PDB entry 6CX7 | X-ray diffraction, 2.60 A resolution | chains C and A of the 4 polymer chains in the assembly

# Chain C
Molecule: Chimeric T cell antigen receptor alpha chain Va14, Va24, Ja18
From: Mus musculus
Amino-acid sequence (209 residues; numbered 0 to 208; the number before each row is that of its first residue; numbering starts at 0):
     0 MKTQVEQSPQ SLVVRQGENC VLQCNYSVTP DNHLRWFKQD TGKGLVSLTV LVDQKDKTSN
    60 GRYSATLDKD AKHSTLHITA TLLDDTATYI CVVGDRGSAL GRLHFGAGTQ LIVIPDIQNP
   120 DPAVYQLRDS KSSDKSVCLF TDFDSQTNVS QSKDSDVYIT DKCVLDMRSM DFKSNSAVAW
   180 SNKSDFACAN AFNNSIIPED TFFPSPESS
Unresolved in the structure: 0-1, 183, 205-208
Cystine bridges: C23-C90, C137-C187
Bound ions: Na+ site 1: Q22, T108; Na+ site 2: D120, Y124
Small-molecule neighbours: ELM (N-[(2S,3S,4R)-3,4-dihydroxy-8-oxo-8-[(6-phenylhexyl)amino]-1-{[(2S,3R,4S,5R,6R)-3,4,5-trihydroxy-6-(hydroxymethyl)tetra hydro-2H-pyran-2-yl]oxy}octan-2-yl]dodecanamide): P29, N31, D94, R95, G96

# Chain A
Molecule: Antigen-presenting glycoprotein CD1d1
From: Mus musculus
UniProt: A0A0R4J090 (A0A0R4J090_MOUSE); residues 1-279 here correspond to UniProt positions 19-297 (UniProt number = residue number + 18)
Amino-acid sequence (285 residues; row label = number of the first residue in the row):
     1 SEAQQKNYTF RCLQMSSFAN RSWSRTDSVV WLGDLQTHRW SNDSATISFT KPWSQGKLSN
    61 QQWEKLQHMF QVYRVSFTRD IQELVKMMSP KEDYPIEIQL SAGCEMYPGN ASESFLHVAF
   121 QGKYVVRFWG TSWQTVPGAP SWLDLPIKVL NADQGTSATV QMLLNDTCPL FVRGLLEAGK
   181 SDLEKQEKPV AWLSSVPSSA HGHRQLVCHV SGFYPKPVWV MWMRGDQEQQ GTHRGDFLPN
   241 ADETWYLQAT LDVEAGEEAG LACRVKHSSL GGQDIILYWH HHHHH
Unresolved in the structure: 1-6, 198-201, 280-285
Differences from the reference sequence: expression tag (280-285)
Cystine bridges: C104-C168, C208-C263
Covalently attached groups: N-acetylglucosamine (NAG) linked to N20, N42; glycan linked to N165
Bound ions: Na+ site 1: E97, Q99; Na+ site 2: D144 (shared with 1 residue of chain D)
Small-molecule neighbours: ELM (N-[(2S,3S,4R)-3,4-dihydroxy-8-oxo-8-[(6-phenylhexyl)amino]-1-{[(2S,3R,4S,5R,6R)-3,4,5-trihydroxy-6-(hydroxymethyl)tetra hydro-2H-pyran-2-yl]oxy}octan-2-yl]dodecanamide): C12, L13, Q14, M69, F70, V72, Y73, S76, F77, D80, I81, L84, V85, M88, I96, I98, L100, A102, L116, V118, F120, W133, W142, L143, P146, L150, D153, G155, T156, T159, V160, L163

# Chain C / chain A interface
Pairs across the interface (15; chain C residue first):
  P29(C) - S76(A)
  D94(C) - R79(A)  salt bridge
  R95(C) - S76(A)  hydrogen bond (side chain-backbone)
  R95(C) - R79(A)
  R95(C) - D80(A)  salt bridge
  G96(C) - A152(A)
  G96(C) - D153(A)
  S97(C) - V149(A)
  L99(C) - R79(A)  hydrogen bond (backbone-side chain)
  L99(C) - D80(A)
  L99(C) - E83(A)
  L99(C) - M87(A)  hydrophobic
  L99(C) - V149(A)  hydrophobic
  R101(C) - R79(A)
  R101(C) - E83(A)  salt bridge
Interface residues without a listed pair, chain C (10 interface residues in all): T28, N31, G100
Interface residues without a listed pair, chain A (11 interface residues in all): V72, L84, K86

# Overview
10 residues of chain C and 11 residues of chain A are in contact; the contacts include 2 hydrogen bonds and 3
salt bridges. Among the polar pairs are D94(C)-R79(A), R95(C)-D80(A) and R101(C)-E83(A). Compound ELM is bound
between chain C and chain A.
Chain C is Chimeric T cell antigen receptor alpha chain Va14, Va24, Ja18 and chain A is Antigen-presenting
glycoprotein CD1d1, both from Mus musculus; the structure, Structure of alpha-GSA[12,6P] bound by CD1d and in
complex with the Va14Vb8.2 TCR, was determined by X-ray diffraction, deposited together with 6C5M, 6C69, 6C6A,
6C6C, 6C6E, 6C6H and 10 further entries.
